Entry 7SUV (X-ray diffraction, 1.99 A resolution); this record covers chains D and B of the 4 polymer chains in the assembly.

[Chain D]
Molecule: 10-nt DNA strand
Sequence (10 nucleotides; row label = number of the first residue in the row):
     1 GCTGATGCGG
Modified positions: 8OG (8-oxo-2'-deoxy-guanosine-5'-monophosphate) at position 10

[Chain B]
Name: DNA-(apurinic or apyrimidinic site) lyase
Organism: Homo sapiens
Notes: EC 3.1.-.-, 4.2.99.18; engineered mutation(s): E96Q, C138A, D210N
Reference sequence: P27695 (APEX1_HUMAN); numbering as in UniProt (aligned over 43-318)
Amino-acid sequence (276 residues; numbered 43 to 318; the number before each row is that of its first residue):
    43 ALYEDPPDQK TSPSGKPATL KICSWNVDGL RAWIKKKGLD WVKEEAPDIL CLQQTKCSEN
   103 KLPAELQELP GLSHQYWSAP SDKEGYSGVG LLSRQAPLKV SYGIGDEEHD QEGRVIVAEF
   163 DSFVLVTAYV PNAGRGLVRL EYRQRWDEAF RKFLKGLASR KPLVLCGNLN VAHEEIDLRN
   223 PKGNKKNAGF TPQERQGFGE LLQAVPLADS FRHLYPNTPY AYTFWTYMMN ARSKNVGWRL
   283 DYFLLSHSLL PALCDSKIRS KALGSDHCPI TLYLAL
Construct notes: conflict Gln96 (Glu in P27695), Ala138 (Cys in P27695), Asn210 (Asp in P27695)
Reported in the primary citation:
  - binding site for the 10-nt DNA strand (chain D): Tyr171, Asn174, Arg177, Asn210, Asn212, Phe266, Met270, Trp280
  - binding site for the 11-nt DNA strand: Asn222, Asn226, Trp280
  - catalytic residues: Asn68, Asp70, Tyr171
  - catalytic residues: Asn210 (proposed by the authors, not directly observed)
  - binding site for the 21-nt DNA strand: Arg177
  - mutagenesis - F266A: increased catalytic activity on 3'-8-oxoG
  - mutagenesis - N174A, R177A, W280A: decreased catalytic activity on 3'-8-oxoG
  - mutagenesis - M270A: decreased catalytic activity on 8-oxoG containing exo substrates
  - specificity-determining residues: Asn174
  - mutagenesis - F266A: increased catalytic activity on O8:A

[How chain D and chain B interact]
Residue-residue contacts - 18 pairs, chain D then chain B:
  DC8(D) with Tyr128(B), phosphate contact
  DG9(D) with Gln96(B), sugar contact; Tyr128(B), hydrogen bond to the phosphate; Tyr171(B), sugar contact; Asn174(B), sugar contact; Arg177(B), base contact; Met270(B), base contact
  8OG_10(D) with Gln96(B), phosphate contact; Tyr171(B), hydrogen bond to the phosphate; Asn174(B), hydrogen bond to the phosphate; Arg177(B), hydrogen bond to the base; Asn210(B), hydrogen bond to the phosphate; Asn212(B), hydrogen bond to the phosphate; Ala230(B), sugar contact; Gly231(B), phosphate contact; Phe266(B), sugar contact; Thr268(B), base contact; Leu282(B), phosphate contact
Interface residues without a listed pair, chain D (4 interface residues in all): DG7
Interface residues without a listed pair, chain B (19 interface residues in all): Asn68, Lys98, Gly176, Tyr269, Trp280, His309

[In short]
The interface between chain D and chain B involves 4 residues on one side and 19 on the other, with 6 hydrogen
bonds. Polar pairs include 8OG_10(D)-Arg177(B), DG9(D)-Tyr128(B) and 8OG_10(D)-Tyr171(B). The paper reports
catalytic residues Asn68(B), Asp70(B) and Tyr171(B) among others; N174A, R177A and W280A of chain B reduce
catalytic activity on 3'-8-oxoG; 5 substitutions were tested in all.
Here chain D is a 10-nt DNA strand and chain B is DNA-(apurinic or apyrimidinic site) lyase (Homo sapiens).
Entry 7SUV (APE1 exonuclease substrate complex with 8oxoG opposite A) was determined by X-ray diffraction,
deposited together with 7SVB.
